PDB entry 8RAN | electron microscopy, 3.25 A resolution | chains O and P

# Chain O
Molecule: Helicase SEN1
Organism: Saccharomyces cerevisiae
UniProt: Q00416 (SEN1_YEAST); residues 1-2231 here = UniProt positions 1-2231
Sequence (2231 residues; numbered 1 to 2231; the number before each row is that of its first residue):
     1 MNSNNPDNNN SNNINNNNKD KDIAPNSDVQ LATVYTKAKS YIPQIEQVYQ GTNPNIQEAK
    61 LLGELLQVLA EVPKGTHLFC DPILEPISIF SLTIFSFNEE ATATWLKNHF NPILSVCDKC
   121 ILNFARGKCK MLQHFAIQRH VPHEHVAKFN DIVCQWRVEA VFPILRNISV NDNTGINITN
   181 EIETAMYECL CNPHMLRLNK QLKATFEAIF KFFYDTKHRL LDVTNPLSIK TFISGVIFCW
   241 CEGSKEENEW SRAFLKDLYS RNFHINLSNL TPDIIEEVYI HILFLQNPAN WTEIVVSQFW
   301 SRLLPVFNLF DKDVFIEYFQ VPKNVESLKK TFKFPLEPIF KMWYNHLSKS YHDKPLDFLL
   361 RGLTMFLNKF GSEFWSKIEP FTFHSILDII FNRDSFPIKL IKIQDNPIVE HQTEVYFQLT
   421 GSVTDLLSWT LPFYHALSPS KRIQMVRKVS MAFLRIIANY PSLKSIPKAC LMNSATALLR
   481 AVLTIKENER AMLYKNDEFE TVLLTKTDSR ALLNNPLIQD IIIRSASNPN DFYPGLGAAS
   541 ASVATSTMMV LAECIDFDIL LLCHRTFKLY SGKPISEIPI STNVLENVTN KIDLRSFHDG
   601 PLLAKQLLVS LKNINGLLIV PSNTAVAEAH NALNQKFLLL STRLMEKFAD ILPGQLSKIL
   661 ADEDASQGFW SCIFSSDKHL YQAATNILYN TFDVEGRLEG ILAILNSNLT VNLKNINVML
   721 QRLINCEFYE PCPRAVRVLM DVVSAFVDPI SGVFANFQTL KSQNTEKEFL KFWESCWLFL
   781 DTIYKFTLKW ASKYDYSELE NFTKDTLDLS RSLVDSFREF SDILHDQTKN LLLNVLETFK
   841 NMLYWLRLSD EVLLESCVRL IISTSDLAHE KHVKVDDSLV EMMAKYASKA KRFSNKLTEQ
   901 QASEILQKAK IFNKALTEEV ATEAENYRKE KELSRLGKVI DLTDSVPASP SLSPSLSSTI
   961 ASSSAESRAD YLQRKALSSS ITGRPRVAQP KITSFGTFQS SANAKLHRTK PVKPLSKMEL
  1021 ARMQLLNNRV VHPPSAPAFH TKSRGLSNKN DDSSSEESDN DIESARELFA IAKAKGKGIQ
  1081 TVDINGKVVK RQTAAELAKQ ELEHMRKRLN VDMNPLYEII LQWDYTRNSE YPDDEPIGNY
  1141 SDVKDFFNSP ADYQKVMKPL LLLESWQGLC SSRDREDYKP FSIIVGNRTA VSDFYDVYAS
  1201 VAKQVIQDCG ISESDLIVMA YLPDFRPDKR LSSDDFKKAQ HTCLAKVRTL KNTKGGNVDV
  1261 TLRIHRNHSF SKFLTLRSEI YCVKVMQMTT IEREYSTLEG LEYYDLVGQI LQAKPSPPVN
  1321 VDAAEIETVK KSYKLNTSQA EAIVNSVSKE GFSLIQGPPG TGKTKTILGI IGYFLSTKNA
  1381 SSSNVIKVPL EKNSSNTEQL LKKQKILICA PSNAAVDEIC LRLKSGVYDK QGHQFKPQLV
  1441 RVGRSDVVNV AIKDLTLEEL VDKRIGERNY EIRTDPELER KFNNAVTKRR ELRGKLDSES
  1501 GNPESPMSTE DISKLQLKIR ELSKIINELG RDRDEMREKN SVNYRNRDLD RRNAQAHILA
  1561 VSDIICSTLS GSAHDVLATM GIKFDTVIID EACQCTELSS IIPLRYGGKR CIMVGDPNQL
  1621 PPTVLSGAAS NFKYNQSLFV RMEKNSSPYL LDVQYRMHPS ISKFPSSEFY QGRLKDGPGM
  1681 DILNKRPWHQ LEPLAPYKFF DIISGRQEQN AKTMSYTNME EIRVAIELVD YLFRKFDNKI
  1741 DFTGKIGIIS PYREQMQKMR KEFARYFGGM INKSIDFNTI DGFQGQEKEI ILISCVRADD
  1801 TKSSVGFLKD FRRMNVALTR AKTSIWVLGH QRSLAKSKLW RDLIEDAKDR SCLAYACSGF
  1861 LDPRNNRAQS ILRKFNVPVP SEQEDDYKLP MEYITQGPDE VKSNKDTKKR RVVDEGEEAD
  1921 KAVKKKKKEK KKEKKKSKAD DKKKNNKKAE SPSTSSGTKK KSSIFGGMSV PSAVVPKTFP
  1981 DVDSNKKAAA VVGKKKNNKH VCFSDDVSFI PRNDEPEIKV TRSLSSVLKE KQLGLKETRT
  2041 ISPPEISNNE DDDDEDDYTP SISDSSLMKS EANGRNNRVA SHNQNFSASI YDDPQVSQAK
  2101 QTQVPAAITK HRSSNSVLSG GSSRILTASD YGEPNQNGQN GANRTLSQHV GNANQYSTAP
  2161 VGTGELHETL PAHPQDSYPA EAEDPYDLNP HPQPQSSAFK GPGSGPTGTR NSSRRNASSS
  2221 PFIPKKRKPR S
Unresolved in the structure: 1-1094, 1378-1402, 1467-1533, 1877-2231
UniProt features mapped onto this chain:
  - motif: Lys1909 to Lys1927 (Nuclear localization signal)
  - binding site (ATP): Gln1339, Gly1360 to Thr1364, Gln1619, Tyr1655, Glu1787
  - mutagenesis: Glu1597 (E1597K: Causes read-through of both a snoRNA gene terminator and the poly(A) site of a protein-coding gene), Gly1747 (G1747A: In SEN1-1; gives rise to a temperature-sensitive mutant)
From the paper describing this entry:
  - binding site for the 35-nt RNA strand (chain P): Arg1753

# Chain P
Molecule: 35-nt RNA strand
Sequence (35 nucleotides; each row starts with the number of its first residue):
     1 AGUCGUGCGU CUAAUAACCG GAGAGGGAAC CCACU
Unresolved in the structure: 14-35

# Chain O / chain P interface
Contacting residue pairs (52; chain O residue first):
  Ser1212(O) with C8(P), sugar contact
  Lys1251(O) with A13(P), salt bridge to the phosphate
  Asn1252(O) with U12(P), sugar contact; A13(P), hydrogen bond to the phosphate
  Thr1253(O) with A13(P), hydrogen bond to the phosphate
  Lys1254(O) with A13(P), hydrogen bond to the phosphate
  Gln1287(O) with G7(P), hydrogen bond to the sugar; C8(P), sugar contact
  Thr1289(O) with G7(P), hydrogen bond to the sugar
  Thr1290(O) with U6(P), base contact
  Arg1293(O) with G7(P), sugar contact
  Pro1411(O) with G5(P), sugar contact; U6(P), sugar contact
  Ser1412(O) with G5(P), phosphate contact; U6(P), phosphate contact
  Asn1413(O) with U6(P), hydrogen bond to the phosphate; G7(P), hydrogen bond to the phosphate
  Arg1444(O) with C8(P), phosphate contact; G9(P), salt bridge to the phosphate; U10(P), salt bridge to the phosphate
  Arg1537(O) with A13(P), hydrogen bond to the base
  Asn1540(O) with U12(P), base contact; A13(P), base contact
  Ser1541(O) with A13(P), base contact
  Tyr1544(O) with C11(P), hydrogen bond to the phosphate; U12(P), base contact
  Ser1570(O) with U6(P), hydrogen bond to the sugar; G7(P), sugar contact
  His1574(O) with C8(P), salt bridge to the phosphate; G9(P), salt bridge to the phosphate
  Thr1623(O) with C4(P), base contact; G5(P), hydrogen bond to the base
  Val1624(O) with C4(P), hydrogen bond to the base
  Leu1625(O) with C4(P), base contact; G5(P), base contact
  Thr1713(O) with G2(P), hydrogen bond to the sugar
  Met1714(O) with G2(P), hydrogen bond to the sugar
  Ser1715(O) with G2(P), hydrogen bond to the sugar; U3(P), hydrogen bond to the phosphate
  Tyr1716(O) with G2(P), phosphate contact
  Pro1751(O) with U3(P), sugar contact
  Tyr1752(O) with G2(P), hydrogen bond to the phosphate; U3(P), phosphate contact
  Arg1753(O) with U3(P), hydrogen bond to the phosphate; C4(P), phosphate contact
  Thr1779(O) with C4(P), phosphate contact
  Asp1781(O) with C4(P), sugar contact
  Ser1804(O) with A1(P), phosphate contact
  Gly1806(O) with G2(P), phosphate contact
  Phe1807(O) with A1(P), phosphate contact; G2(P), hydrogen bond to the phosphate; U3(P), base contact
Also at the interface, not in a pair above, chain O (45 interface residues in all): Arg1175, Ser1214, Asp1446, Val1447, Arg1551, Thr1568, Gly1571, Asp1575, Gln1709, Glu1754, Gly1782

# In short
Chain O and chain P form an interface of 45 and 13 residues respectively, with 19 hydrogen bonds and 5 salt
bridges. Among the polar pairs are Arg1537(O)-A13(P), Thr1623(O)-G5(P) and Val1624(O)-C4(P). From the paper: a
binding site for the 35-nt RNA strand (chain P) at Arg1753(O).
Chain O is Helicase SEN1 (Saccharomyces cerevisiae) and chain P is a 35-nt RNA strand; the structure,
Structure of Sen1-RNA complex, was determined by electron microscopy (same publication as 8RAM, 8RAO and
8RAP).
